PDB entry 5JU5 | X-ray diffraction, 2.50 A resolution | chains B and D of the 6 polymer chains in the assembly

[Chain B (and D)]
Protein: Tankyrase-1
From: Homo sapiens
Notes: EC 2.4.2.30; chain D of this document is another copy of the same molecule, construct and numbering; everything in this record applies to it too
UniProt: O95271 (TNKS1_HUMAN); residues 1018-1093 here = UniProt positions 1018-1093
Chain sequence (79 residues; each row starts with the number of its first residue):
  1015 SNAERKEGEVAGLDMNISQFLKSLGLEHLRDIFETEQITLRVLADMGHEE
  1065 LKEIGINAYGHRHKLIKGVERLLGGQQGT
Disordered / not traced: 1015-1028, 1088-1093 (chain D: 1015-1028, 1090-1093)
Sequence notes: expression tag (1015-1017); conflict Arg1055 (Asp in O95271)
What the authors report for this chain:
  - self-association interface (contacts with another copy of this molecule): Lys1066
  - mutagenesis - T1049R: unchanged signaling
  - mutagenesis - T1049R: unchanged binding to full-length TNKS or TNKS2

[Interface between chain B and chain D]
Contacting residue pairs (13):
  His1042(B) - Arg1044(D)  hydrogen bond (backbone-side chain)
  His1042(B) - Glu1048(D)
  Leu1043(B) - Arg1044(D)
  Asp1045(B) - Asn1030(D)  hydrogen bond
  Asp1045(B) - Ser1032(D)
  Ile1046(B) - Arg1044(D)
  Glu1048(B) - Asn1030(D)
  Glu1048(B) - Gln1033(D)  hydrogen bond
  Thr1049(B) - Ser1032(D)
  Thr1049(B) - Gln1033(D)
  Thr1049(B) - Lys1036(D)
  Glu1050(B) - Lys1036(D)  salt bridge
  Asn1071(B) - Asp1045(D)  hydrogen bond
Interface residues without a listed pair, chain B (9 interface residues in all): Gly1069

[Summary]
9 residues of chain B face 7 of chain D across their interface, with 4 hydrogen bonds and 1 salt bridge. Polar
pairs include Glu1050(B)-Lys1036(D), His1042(B)-Arg1044(D) and Asp1045(B)-Asn1030(D). The paper reports that
T1049R of chain B leaves signaling unchanged; a self-association interface involving Lys1066(B).
Both chains are Tankyrase-1 (Homo sapiens). Entry 5JU5 (Crystal structure of the human Tankyrase 1 (TNKS) SAM
domain (D1055R), crystal form 1) was determined by X-ray diffraction together with 5JRT and 5JTI from the same
study.
